PDB entry 1GV8 | X-ray diffraction, 1.95 A resolution | chain A

== Chain A ==
Protein: Ovotransferrin
From: Anas platyrhynchos
Notes: fragment: nii fragment, residues 91-249
UniProt: P56410 (TRFE_ANAPL); residues 94-252 here correspond to UniProt positions 91-249 (UniProt number = residue number - 3)
Chain sequence (159 residues; numbered 94 to 252; the number before each row is that of its first residue):
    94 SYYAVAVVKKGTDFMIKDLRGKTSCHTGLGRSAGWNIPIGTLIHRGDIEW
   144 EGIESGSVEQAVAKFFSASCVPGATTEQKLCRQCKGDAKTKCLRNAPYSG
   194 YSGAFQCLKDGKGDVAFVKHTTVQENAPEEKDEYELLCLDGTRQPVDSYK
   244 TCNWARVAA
Construct notes: conflict Gly139 (Glu136 in P56410), Ser150 (Ile147 in P56410), Val151 (Ser148 in P56410), Thr169 (Ile166 in P56410)
Disulfides: Cys118-Cys200, Cys163-Cys177, Cys174-Cys185, Cys231-Cys245

== Summary ==
Chain A is Ovotransferrin (Anas platyrhynchos); the structure, 18 kDa fragment of N-II domain of duck
ovotransferrin, was determined by X-ray diffraction, deposited together with 1GVC.
